PDB entry 5Y1Q | X-ray diffraction, 2.14 A resolution | chain A

== Chain A ==
Name: M1 family aminopeptidase
Organism: Plasmodium falciparum
Notes: EC 3.4.11.-
UniProt: O96935 (AMP1_PLAFQ); numbering as in UniProt (aligned over 195-1085)
Amino-acid sequence (914 residues; numbered 172 to 1085; the number before each row is that of its first residue):
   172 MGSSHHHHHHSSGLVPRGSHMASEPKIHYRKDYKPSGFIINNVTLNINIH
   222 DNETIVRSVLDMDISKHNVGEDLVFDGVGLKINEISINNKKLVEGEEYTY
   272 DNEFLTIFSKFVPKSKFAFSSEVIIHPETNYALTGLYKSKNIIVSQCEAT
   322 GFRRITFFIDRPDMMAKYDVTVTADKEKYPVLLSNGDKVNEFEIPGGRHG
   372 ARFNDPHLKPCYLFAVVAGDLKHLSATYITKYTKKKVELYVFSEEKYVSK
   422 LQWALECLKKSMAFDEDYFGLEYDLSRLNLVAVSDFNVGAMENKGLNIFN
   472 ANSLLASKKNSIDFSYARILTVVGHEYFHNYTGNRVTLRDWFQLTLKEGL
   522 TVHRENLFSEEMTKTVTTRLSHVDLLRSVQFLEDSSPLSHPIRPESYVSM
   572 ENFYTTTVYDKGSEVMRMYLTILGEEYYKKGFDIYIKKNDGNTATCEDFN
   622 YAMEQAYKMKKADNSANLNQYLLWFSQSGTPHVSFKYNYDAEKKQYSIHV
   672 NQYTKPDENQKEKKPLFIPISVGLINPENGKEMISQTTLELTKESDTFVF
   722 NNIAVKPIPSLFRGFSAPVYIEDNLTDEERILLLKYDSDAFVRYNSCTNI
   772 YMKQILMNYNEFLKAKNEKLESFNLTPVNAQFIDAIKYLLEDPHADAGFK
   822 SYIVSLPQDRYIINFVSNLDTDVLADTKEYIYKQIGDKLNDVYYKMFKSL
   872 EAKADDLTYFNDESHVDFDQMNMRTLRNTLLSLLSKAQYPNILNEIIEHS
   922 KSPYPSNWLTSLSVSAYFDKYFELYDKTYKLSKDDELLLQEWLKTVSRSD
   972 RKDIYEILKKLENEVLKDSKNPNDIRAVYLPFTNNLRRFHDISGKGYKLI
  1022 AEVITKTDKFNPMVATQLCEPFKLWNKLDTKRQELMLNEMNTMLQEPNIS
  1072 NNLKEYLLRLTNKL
Disordered / not traced: 172-195
Construct notes: expression tag (172-194)
Ion coordination: Mg2+ site 1 near Gly-250 (its only coordinating residue here); Zn2+: His-496, His-500, Glu-519 (together with 8L0); Mg2+ site 2 near Glu-526 (its only coordinating residue here)
Residues lining bound ligands: 8L0 ((2S)-2-[(3-chlorophenyl)methylcarbamoylamino]-4-methyl-N-oxidanyl-pentanamide): Gln-317, Glu-319, Asn-458, Val-459, Gly-460, Ala-461, Met-462, Glu-463, Arg-489, His-496, Glu-497, His-500, Glu-519, Tyr-575, Tyr-580, Arg-997, Gln-1038
UniProt features mapped onto this chain:
  - active site: Glu-497 (Proton acceptor)
  - binding site (a peptide): Glu-319, Gly-460, Ala-461, Glu-463
  - binding site (Zn(2+)): His-496, His-500, Glu-519
  - site: Val-459 (Important for substrate specificity), Tyr-580 (Transition state stabilizer), Asn-795, Leu-796 (Cleavage)
Reported in the primary citation:
  - binding site for 8L0: Gln-317, Glu-319, Val-459, Gly-460, Ala-461, Met-462, Tyr-575
  - specificity-determining residues: Tyr-575 (proposed by the authors, not directly observed)

== Summary ==
Ligands of chain A: compound 8L0. His-496, His-500 and Glu-519 form the Zn2+ site. Curated annotation
(UniProt) lists active-site residue Glu-497, 4 peptide-binding residues and 3 Zn2+-binding residues. From the
paper: a binding site for 8L0 at Gln-317, Glu-319 and Val-459 among others; the specificity determinant
Tyr-575.
Chain A is M1 family aminopeptidase (Plasmodium falciparum); the structure, Crystal structure of Plasmodium
falciparum aminopeptidase N in complex with (S)-2-(3-(3-chlorobenzyl)ureido)-N-hydroxy-4-methylpentanamide,
was determined by X-ray diffraction together with 5Y1K, 5Y1T and 5XM7 from the same study.
